PDB entry 3W0D | X-ray diffraction, 2.30 A resolution | chains A and B

# Chain A (and B)
Name: Elastase inhibitor AFUEI
From: Aspergillus fumigatus Af293
Notes: fragment: Mature AFUEI; chain B of this document is another copy of the same molecule, construct and numbering; everything in this record applies to it too
Reference sequence: Q4WZ11 (IELA_ASPFU); residues 1-68 here correspond to UniProt positions 20-87 (UniProt number = residue number + 19)
Chain sequence (68 residues; numbered 1 to 68; the number before each row is that of its first residue):
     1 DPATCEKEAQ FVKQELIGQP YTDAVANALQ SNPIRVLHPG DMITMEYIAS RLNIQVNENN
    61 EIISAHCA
Disulfides: C5-C67
From the paper describing this entry:
  - specificity-determining residues: M45 (proposed by the authors, not directly observed)

# Interface between chain A and chain B
Residue-residue contacts - 31 pairs, chain A then chain B:
  H38(A) with M45(B)
  P39(A) with M45(B); E46(B)
  G40(A) with T44(B); M45(B), hydrogen bond (backbone-backbone); E46(B)
  D41(A) with I43(B); T44(B); M45(B), hydrogen bond (backbone-backbone)
  M42(A) with M42(B), hydrophobic; I43(B)
  I43(A) with D41(B); M42(B); I43(B), hydrogen bond (backbone-backbone); M45(B), hydrophobic
  T44(A) with G40(B); D41(B); M42(B)
  M45(A) with L37(B), hydrophobic; P39(B); G40(B), hydrogen bond (backbone-backbone); D41(B), hydrogen bond (backbone-backbone); I43(B), hydrophobic
  E46(A) with P39(B); G40(B)
  Y47(A) with Q55(B); S64(B)
  Q55(A) with Y47(B)
  I63(A) with Y47(B), hydrophobic
  S64(A) with Y47(B)
  H66(A) with H66(B), hydrogen bond
Also at the interface, not in a pair above, chain A (15 interface residues in all): L37
Also at the interface, not in a pair above, chain B (15 interface residues in all): H38, I63

# Summary
The chain A/chain B interface involves 15 residues from each chain, with 6 hydrogen bonds. Among the polar
pairs are H66(A)-H66(B), G40(A)-M45(B) and D41(A)-M45(B). From the paper: the specificity determinant M45(A).
Chain A and chain B are both Elastase inhibitor AFUEI (Aspergillus fumigatus Af293); the structure, Structure
of elastase inhibitor AFUEI (cyrstal form I), was determined by X-ray diffraction together with 3W0E from the
same study.
